Entry 5AJN (X-ray diffraction, 1.67 A resolution); this record covers chains A and P.

[Chain A]
Protein: Polypeptide N-acetylgalactosaminyltransferase 2
From: Homo sapiens
Notes: EC 2.4.1.41
UniProtKB: Q10471 (GALT2_HUMAN); residue numbers follow UniProt; this construct covers 1-571
Amino-acid sequence (571 residues; row label = number of the first residue in the row):
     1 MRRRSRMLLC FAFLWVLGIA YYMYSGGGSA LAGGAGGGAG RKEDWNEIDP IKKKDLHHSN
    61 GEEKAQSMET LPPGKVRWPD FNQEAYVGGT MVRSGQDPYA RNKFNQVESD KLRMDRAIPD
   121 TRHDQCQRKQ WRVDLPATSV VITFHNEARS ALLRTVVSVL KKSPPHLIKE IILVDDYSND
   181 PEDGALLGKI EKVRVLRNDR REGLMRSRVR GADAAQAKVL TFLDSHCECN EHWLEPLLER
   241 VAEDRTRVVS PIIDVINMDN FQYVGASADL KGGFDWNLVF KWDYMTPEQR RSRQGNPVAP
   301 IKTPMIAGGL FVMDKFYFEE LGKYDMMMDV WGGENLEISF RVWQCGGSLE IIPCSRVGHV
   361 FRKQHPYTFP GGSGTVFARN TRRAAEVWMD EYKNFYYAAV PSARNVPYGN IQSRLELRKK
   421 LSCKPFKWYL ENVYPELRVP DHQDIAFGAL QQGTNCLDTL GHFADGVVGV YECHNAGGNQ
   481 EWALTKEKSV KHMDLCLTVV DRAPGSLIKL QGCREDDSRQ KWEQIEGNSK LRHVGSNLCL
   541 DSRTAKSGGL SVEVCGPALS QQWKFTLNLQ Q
Disordered / not traced: 1-74, 570-571
Disulfide bonds: Cys-126/Cys-354, Cys-345/Cys-423, Cys-456/Cys-473, Cys-496/Cys-513, Cys-539/Cys-555
Sequence notes: engineered mutation Asp-516 (Asn in Q10471)
Small-molecule neighbours: 2-acetamido-2-deoxy-alpha-D-galactopyranose (A2G): Asp-458, Leu-460, Gly-461, Tyr-471, His-474, Ala-476, Gly-477, Gly-478, Asn-479, Gln-480
UniProt features mapped onto this chain:
  - binding site (substrate): Thr-143, Asp-176, Arg-201, Ser-225, Trp-331, Arg-362, His-365, Tyr-367
  - binding site (Mn(2+)): Asp-224, His-226, His-359
  - modified residue: Ser-536 (Phosphoserine)
  - glycosylation: Ser-29 (O-linked (Xyl...) (chondroitin sulfate) serine)
Reported in the primary citation:
  - conformationally variable residues (loop rearrangement, side-chain flip): Trp-331, Arg-362 to Ser-373
  - binding site for 2-acetamido-2-deoxy-alpha-D-galactopyranose: Asp-458, Tyr-471, His-474, Asn-479
  - mutagenesis - W282A, F361A: decreased catalytic activity with Mucin (chain P)

[Chain P]
Protein: Mucin
From: Homo sapiens
UniProtKB: Q14886 (Q14886_HUMAN); residues 1-15 here correspond to UniProt positions 65-79 (UniProt number = residue number + 64)
Amino-acid sequence (16 residues; row label = number of the first residue in the row):
     1 GTTPSPVPTT STCSAA
Sequence notes: expression tag (16); engineered mutation Cys-13 (Thr77 in Q14886)
Small-molecule neighbours: 2-acetamido-2-deoxy-alpha-D-galactopyranose (A2G): Ser-11, Cys-13, Ser-14, Ala-15

[How chain A and chain P interact]
Pairs across the interface (34; chain A residue first):
  Leu-204(A) with Gly-1(P); Thr-2(P)
  Val-255(A) with Pro-8(P)
  Ala-266(A) with Pro-8(P), hydrophobic
  Leu-270(A) with Pro-8(P); Thr-9(P); Thr-10(P)
  Trp-282(A) with Pro-6(P), hydrogen bond (side chain-backbone); Val-7(P); Pro-8(P); Thr-9(P)
  Tyr-284(A) with Thr-10(P)
  Gly-309(A) with Thr-2(P)
  Gly-332(A) with Thr-3(P), hydrogen bond (backbone-side chain)
  Glu-334(A) with Thr-2(P); Thr-3(P), hydrogen bond
  Phe-361(A) with Ser-5(P); Pro-6(P); Val-7(P), hydrophobic; Pro-8(P)
  Arg-362(A) with Thr-2(P), hydrogen bond (side chain-backbone); Pro-4(P); Ser-5(P), hydrogen bond (backbone-backbone)
  Lys-363(A) with Pro-4(P); Ser-5(P), hydrogen bond (backbone-backbone); Pro-6(P); Val-7(P)
  Tyr-367(A) with Thr-3(P); Pro-4(P), hydrogen bond (side chain-backbone)
  His-474(A) with Ser-11(P)
  Ala-476(A) with Thr-10(P)
  Gly-478(A) with Ala-15(P)
  Asn-479(A) with Ala-15(P); Ala-16(P), hydrogen bond (side chain-backbone)
Also at the interface, not in a pair above, chain A (25 interface residues in all): Lys-103, Phe-144, His-145, Asp-224, Phe-280, Gly-333, Phe-377, Tyr-471
Also at the interface, not in a pair above, chain P (15 interface residues in all): Cys-13, Ser-14
The authors on this interface:
  - interface residues, chain A: Glu-334(A), Arg-362(A), Lys-363(A)

[Summary]
25 residues of chain A face 15 of chain P across their interface, with 8 hydrogen bonds. Polar contacts
include Trp-282(A)/Pro-6(P), Gly-332(A)/Thr-3(P) and Glu-334(A)/Thr-3(P). From the paper: a binding site for
2-acetamido-2-deoxy-alpha-D-galactopyranose at Asp-458(A), Tyr-471(A) and His-474(A) among others; W282A and
F361A of chain A reduce catalytic activity with Mucin (chain P).
Here chain A is Polypeptide N-acetylgalactosaminyltransferase 2 and chain P is Mucin, both from Homo sapiens.
Entry 5AJN (Crystal structure of the inactive form of GalNAc-T2 in complex with the glycopeptide MUC5AC-Cys13)
was determined by X-ray diffraction, deposited together with 5AJO and 5AJP.
